6E6R - chain A; structure by X-ray diffraction, 1.50 A resolution.

== Chain A ==
Molecule: Bacterioferritin-associated ferredoxin
Source organism: Pseudomonas aeruginosa
Notes: fragment: m1-l56
Reference sequence: A0A069Q647 (A0A069Q647_PSEAI); residue numbers follow UniProt; this construct covers 1-56
Amino-acid sequence (56 residues; each row starts with the number of its first residue):
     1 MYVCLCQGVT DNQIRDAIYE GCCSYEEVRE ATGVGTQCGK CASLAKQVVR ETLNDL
Sequence notes: engineered mutation E26 (Arg in A0A069Q647), S43 (Cys in A0A069Q647)
Ion coordination: 2Fe-2S cluster Fe: C4, C6, C38, C41
Small-molecule neighbours: 2Fe-2S cluster (FES): C4, L5, C6, G35, T36, Q37, C38, G39, K40, C41
From the paper describing this entry:
  - mutagenesis - R26E: increased stability in response to low ionic strength
  - mutagenesis - R26E, R26E/K46Y: decreased binding to BfrB
  - mutagenesis - C43S: increased stability (citing earlier work)
  - mutagenesis - R29E, K46E: abolished expression
  - mutagenesis - R26E/K46Y: increased stability in response to ionic strength

== In short ==
Ligands of chain A: 2Fe-2S cluster. The 2Fe-2S cluster Fe site is built by C4, C6, C38 and C41. From the
paper: R26E and R26E/K46Y reduce binding to BfrB; R29E and K46E abolish expression.
Chain A is Bacterioferritin-associated ferredoxin (Pseudomonas aeruginosa); the structure, 1.50 A resolution
structure of the C-terminally truncated [2Fe-2S] ferredoxin (Bfd) R26E mutant from Pseudomonas aeruginosa, was
determined by X-ray diffraction together with 6E6Q and 6E6S from the same study.
